PDB entry 6O7M | X-ray diffraction, 1.40 A resolution | chains B and D of the 4 polymer chains in the assembly

[Chain B (and D)]
Molecule: Nitrogenase molybdenum-iron protein beta chain
From: Azotobacter vinelandii
Notes: EC 1.18.6.1; chain D of this document is another copy of the same molecule, construct and numbering; everything in this record applies to it too
Reference sequence: P07329 (NIFK_AZOVI); numbering as in UniProt (aligned over 1-523)
Sequence (523 residues; row label = number of the first residue in the row):
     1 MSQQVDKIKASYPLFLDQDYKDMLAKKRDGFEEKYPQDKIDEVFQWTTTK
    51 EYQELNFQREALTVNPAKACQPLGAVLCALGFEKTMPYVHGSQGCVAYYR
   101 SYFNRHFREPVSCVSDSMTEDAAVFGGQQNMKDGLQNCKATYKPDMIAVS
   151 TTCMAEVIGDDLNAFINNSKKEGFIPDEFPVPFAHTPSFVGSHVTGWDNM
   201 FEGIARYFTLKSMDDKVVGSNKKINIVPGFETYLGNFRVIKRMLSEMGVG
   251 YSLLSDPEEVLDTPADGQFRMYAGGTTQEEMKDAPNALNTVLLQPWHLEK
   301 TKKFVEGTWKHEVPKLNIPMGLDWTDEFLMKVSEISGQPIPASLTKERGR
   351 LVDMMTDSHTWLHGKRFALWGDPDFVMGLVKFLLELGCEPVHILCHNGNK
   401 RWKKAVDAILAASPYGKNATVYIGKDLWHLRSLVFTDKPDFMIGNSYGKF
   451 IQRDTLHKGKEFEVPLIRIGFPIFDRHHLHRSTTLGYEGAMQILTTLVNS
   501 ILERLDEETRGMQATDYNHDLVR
Unresolved in the structure: 1
Construct notes: engineered mutation Y99 (Phe in P07329)
Ion coordination: fe(8)-S(7) cluster Fe: C70, C95, C153, S188 (shared with 3 residues of chain A); Fe ion site 1: R108, E109 (shared with D353(D), D357(D) of chain D); Fe ion site 2: D353, D357 (shared with R108(D), E109(D) of chain D)
Ligand contacts: fe(8)-S(7) cluster (CLF): C70, P72, S92, G94, C95, Y98, Y99, T152, C153, S188
Curated features (UniProtKB/Swiss-Prot):
  - binding site ([8Fe-7S] cluster): C70, C95, C153, S188
What the authors report for this chain:
  - fe(8)-S(7) cluster coordination: S188
  - mutagenesis - F99Y, F99Y/S188A: decreased catalytic activity
  - mutagenesis - F99Y/S188A: unchanged growth in response to diazotrophic growth conditions

[How chain B and chain D interact]
Contacting residue pairs (132):
  S11(B) - Y517(D)  hydrogen bond (backbone-side chain)
  S11(B) - N518(D)
  Y12(B) - E508(D)  hydrogen bond
  Y12(B) - T515(D)
  Y12(B) - Y517(D)
  Y12(B) - N518(D)
  F15(B) - Y517(D)
  L16(B) - A514(D)
  K34(B) - Q513(D)  hydrogen bond
  Q37(B) - Q513(D)  hydrogen bond
  R105(B) - V522(D)
  R108(B) - D357(D)
  R108(B) - R523(D)  hydrogen bond (side chain-backbone)
  E109(B) - D353(D)
  R238(B) - R350(D)
  E259(B) - K346(D)  salt bridge
  E259(B) - R350(D)  salt bridge
  D262(B) - R350(D)  salt bridge
  P264(B) - K346(D)
  P264(B) - G349(D)
  A265(B) - G349(D)  hydrogen bond (backbone-backbone)
  A265(B) - V352(D)
  A265(B) - D353(D)
  K346(B) - E259(D)  salt bridge
  K346(B) - P264(D)
  G349(B) - P264(D)
  G349(B) - A265(D)  hydrogen bond (backbone-backbone)
  R350(B) - R238(D)
  R350(B) - E259(D)  salt bridge
  R350(B) - D262(D)  salt bridge
  V352(B) - A265(D)
  D353(B) - E109(D)
  D353(B) - A265(D)
  M354(B) - H478(D)
  M354(B) - R481(D)
  D357(B) - R108(D)
  D357(B) - H477(D)
  D357(B) - H478(D)
  S358(B) - H477(D)  hydrogen bond
  S358(B) - H478(D)  hydrogen bond
  W361(B) - H477(D)
  S446(B) - L521(D)
  Y447(B) - L521(D)  hydrophobic
  K449(B) - D506(D)  salt bridge
  K449(B) - H519(D)
  K449(B) - D520(D)  hydrogen bond (side chain-backbone)
  F450(B) - H519(D)
  F450(B) - L521(D)  hydrophobic
  Q452(B) - R510(D)
  R453(B) - R510(D)
  R453(B) - M512(D)
  R453(B) - D516(D)
  D454(B) - M512(D)
  L456(B) - R510(D)
  H457(B) - M512(D)
  E463(B) - R510(D)  salt bridge
  R468(B) - D506(D)  salt bridge
  F474(B) - L521(D)
  F474(B) - V522(D)
  F474(B) - R523(D)  hydrogen bond (backbone-backbone)
  D475(B) - L502(D)
  D475(B) - D506(D)
  D475(B) - L521(D)
  D475(B) - R523(D)
  R476(B) - N499(D)
  R476(B) - L502(D)
  R476(B) - E503(D)
  R476(B) - D506(D)  salt bridge
  H477(B) - D357(D)
  H477(B) - S358(D)  hydrogen bond
  H477(B) - W361(D)
  H477(B) - T495(D)
  H477(B) - V498(D)
  H477(B) - N499(D)  hydrogen bond (backbone-side chain)
  H477(B) - L502(D)
  H477(B) - R523(D)  hydrogen bond (side chain-backbone)
  H478(B) - M354(D)
  H478(B) - D357(D)
  H478(B) - S358(D)  hydrogen bond
  H478(B) - L494(D)
  H478(B) - T495(D)
  L479(B) - N499(D)
  R481(B) - M354(D)
  R481(B) - M491(D)
  M491(B) - R481(D)
  L494(B) - H478(D)
  T495(B) - H477(D)
  T495(B) - H478(D)
  V498(B) - H477(D)
  N499(B) - R476(D)
  N499(B) - H477(D)  hydrogen bond (side chain-backbone)
  N499(B) - L479(D)
  L502(B) - D475(D)
  L502(B) - H477(D)
  E503(B) - R476(D)
  E503(B) - E503(D)
  L505(B) - Y12(D)  hydrophobic
  D506(B) - K449(D)  salt bridge
  D506(B) - R468(D)  salt bridge
  D506(B) - D475(D)
  D506(B) - R476(D)  salt bridge
  E508(B) - Y12(D)  hydrogen bond
  T509(B) - Y12(D)
  R510(B) - Q452(D)
  R510(B) - R453(D)
  R510(B) - L456(D)
  R510(B) - E463(D)  salt bridge
  M512(B) - R453(D)
  M512(B) - D454(D)
  M512(B) - H457(D)
  Q513(B) - K34(D)  hydrogen bond
  Q513(B) - Q37(D)  hydrogen bond
  A514(B) - L16(D)
  D516(B) - R453(D)
  Y517(B) - S11(D)  hydrogen bond (side chain-backbone)
  Y517(B) - Y12(D)
  Y517(B) - F15(D)
  N518(B) - S11(D)
  N518(B) - Y12(D)
  H519(B) - K449(D)
  H519(B) - F450(D)
  D520(B) - K449(D)  hydrogen bond (backbone-side chain)
  L521(B) - S446(D)
  L521(B) - Y447(D)  hydrophobic
  L521(B) - F450(D)  hydrophobic
  L521(B) - F474(D)
  L521(B) - D475(D)
  V522(B) - F474(D)
  R523(B) - R108(D)  hydrogen bond (backbone-side chain)
  R523(B) - F474(D)  hydrogen bond (backbone-backbone)
  R523(B) - D475(D)
  R523(B) - H477(D)  hydrogen bond (backbone-side chain)
Also at the interface, not in a pair above, chain B (70 interface residues in all): P13, I40, E258, T263, R366, T515
Also at the interface, not in a pair above, chain D (69 interface residues in all): K7, P13, R105, E258, T263, L505, T509

[Overview]
The interface between chain B and chain D involves 70 residues on one side and 69 on the other, with 24
hydrogen bonds and 14 salt bridges. Among the polar pairs are E259(B)-K346(D), E259(B)-R350(D) and
D262(B)-R350(D). The paper reports that F99Y and F99Y/S188A of chain B reduce catalytic activity; fe(8)-S(7)
cluster coordination by S188(B).
Both chains are Nitrogenase molybdenum-iron protein beta chain (Azotobacter vinelandii). Entry 6O7M
(Nitrogenase MoFeP mutant F99Y from Azotobacter vinelandii in the indigo carmine oxidized state) was
determined by X-ray diffraction (same publication as 6O7L, 6O7N, 6O7O, 6O7P, 6O7Q, 6O7R and 6O7S).
